PDB entry 5O61 | electron microscopy, 3.31 A resolution | chains A and Y of the 57 polymer chains in the assembly

# Chain A
Molecule: 23S rRNA
From: Mycobacterium smegmatis str. MC2 155
Sequence (3120 nucleotides; each row starts with the number of its first residue):
     1 UAAGUGUUUA AGGGCGCAUG GUGGAUGCCU UGGCACUGGG AGCCGAUGAA GGACGUAGGA
    61 GGCUGCGAUA AGCCUCGGGG AGCUGUCAAC CGAGCGUUGA UCCGAGGAUG UCCGAAUGGG
   121 GAAACCCGGC ACGAGUGAUG UCGUGUCACC AGGCGCUGAA UAUAUAGGCG UCUGGGGGGA
   181 ACGCGGGGAA GUGAAACAUC UCAGUACCCG UAGGAAGAGA AAACAAAAUG UGAUUCCGUG
   241 AGUAGUGGCG AGCGAAAGCG GAGGAUGGCU AAACCGUAUG CAUGUGAUAC CGGGUAGGGG
   301 UUGUGUGUGC GGGGUUGUGG GACCUAUCUU UCCGGCUCUA CCUGGCUGGA GGGCAGUGAG
   361 AAAAUGUUGU GGUUAGCGGA AAUGGCUUGG GAUGGCCUGC CGUAGACGGU GAGAGCCCGG
   421 UACGUGAAAA CCCGACGUCU GUCUUGAUGG UGUUCCCGAG UAGCAGCGGG CCCGUGGAAU
   481 CUGCUGUGAA UCUGCCGGGA CCACCCGGUA AGCCUGAAUA CUUCCCAGUG ACCGAUAGCG
   541 GAUUAGUACC GUGAGGGAAU GGUGAAAAGU ACCCCGGGAG GGGAGUGAAA GAGUACCUGA
   601 AACCGUGCGC UUACAAUCCG UCAGAGCCCU CGACGUGUCG UGGGGUGAUG GCGUGCCUUU
   661 UGAAGAAUGA GCCUGCGAGU CAGGGACAUG UCGCGAGGUU AACCCGGGUG GGGUAGCCGC
   721 AGCGAAAGCG AGUCUGAAUA GGGCGUAUCC ACACAAGAGU GUGUGGUGUA GUGGUGUGUU
   781 CUGGACCCGA AGCGGAGUGA UCUACCCAUG GCCAGGGUGA AGCGCGGGUA AGACCGCGUG
   841 GAGGCCCGAA CCCACUUAGG UUGAAGACUG AGGGGAUGAG CUGUGGGUAG GGGUGAAAGG
   901 CCAAUCAAAC UCCGUGAUAG CUGGUUCUCC CCGAAAUGCA UUUAGGUGCA GCGUCGCAUG
   961 UUUCUUGCCG GAGGUAGAGC UACUGGAUGG CCGAUGGGCC CCACAGGGUU ACUGACGUCA
  1021 GCCAAACUCC GAAUGCCGGU AAGUCCAAGA GUGCGGCAGU GAGACGGCGG GGGAUAAGCU
  1081 CCGUGCGUCG AGAGGGAAAC AGCCCAGAUC GCCGGCUAAG GCCCCUAAGC GUGUGCUAAG
  1141 UGGAAAAGGA UGUGCAGUCG CGAAGACAAC CAGGAGGUUG GCUUAGAAGC AGCCACCCUU
  1201 GAAAGAGUGC GUAAUAGCUC ACUGGUCAAG UGAUUGUGCG CCGAUAAUGU AGCGGGGCUC
  1261 AAGCACACCG CCGAAGCCGC GGCAGCCAAC GUGUUGGCUG GGUAGGGGAG CGUCCUGCAU
  1321 CCGGUGAAGC CGCCGAGUGA UCGAGUGGUG GAGGGUGUGG GAGUGAGAAU GCAGGCAUGA
  1381 GUAGCGAUUA GGCAAGUGAG AACCUUGCCC GCCGAAAGAC CAAGGGUUCC UGGGCCAGGC
  1441 CAGUCCGCCC AGGGUGAGUC GGGACCUAAG GCGAGGCCGA CAGGCGUAGU CGAUGGACAA
  1501 CGGGUUGAUA UUCCCGUACC CGUGUAUGUG CGUCCAUGAU GAAUCAGCGG UACUAACCAU
  1561 CCAAAACCAC CGUGACCGCA CCUUUCGGGG UGUGGCGUUG GUGGGGCUGC AUGGGACCUU
  1621 CGUUGGUAGU AGUCAAGCGA UGGGGUGACG CAGGAAGGUA GCCGUACCGG UCAGUGGUAA
  1681 UACCGGGGUA AGCCUGUAGG GAGUCAGAUA GGUAAAUCCG UCUGGCAUAU AUCCUGAGAG
  1741 GUGAUGCAUA GCCGAGUGAG GCGAAUUCGG UGAUCCUAUG CUGCCGAGAA AAGCCUCUAG
  1801 CGAGGACAUA CACGGCCCGU ACCCCAAACC AACACAGGUG GUCAGGUAGA GAAUACUAAG
  1861 GCGUACGAGU GAACUAUGGU UAAGGAACUC GGCAAAAUGC CCCCGUAACU UCGGGAGAAG
  1921 GGGGACCCAC AUGGCGUGUA AGCCUUUACG GCCCAAGCGU GAGUGGGUGG CACAAACCAG
  1981 UGAGAAGCGA CUGUUUACUA AAAACACAGG UCCGUGCGAA GUCGCAAGAC GAUGUAUACG
  2041 GACUGACGCC UGCCCGGUGC UGGAAGGUUA AGAGGACCCG UUAACUCCCU UUGGGGGUGA
  2101 AGCGGAGAAU UUAAGCCCCA GUAAACGGCG GUGGUAACUA UAACCAUCCU AAGGUAGCGA
  2161 AAUUCCUUGU CGGGUAAGUU CCGACCUGCA CGAAUGGCGU AACGACUUCU CAACUGUCUC
  2221 AACCAUAGAC UCGGCGAAAU UGCACUACGA GUAAAGAUGC UCGUUACGCG CGGCAGGACG
  2281 AAAAGACCCC GGGACCUUCA CUACAACUUG GUAUUGGUGC UCGAUACGGU UUGUGUAGGA
  2341 UAGGUGGGAG ACUGUGAAGC UCACACGCCA GUGUGGGUGG AGUCGUUGUU GAAAUACCAC
  2401 UCUGAUCGUA UUGGGCCUCU AACCUCGGAC CGUAUAUCCG GUUCAGGGAC AGUGCCUGGU
  2461 GGGUAGUUUA ACUGGGGCGG UUGCCUCCUA AAAUGUAACG GAGGCGCCCA AAGGUUCCCU
  2521 CAACCUGGAC GGCAAUCAGG UGUUGAGUGU AAGUGCACAA GGGAGCUUGA CUGCGAGACG
  2581 GACAUGUCGA GCAGGGACGA AAGUCGGGAC UAGUGAUCCG GCACCUCUGA GUGGAAGGGG
  2641 UGUCGCUCAA CGGAUAAAAG GUACCCCGGG GAUAACAGGC UGAUCUUCCC CAAGAGUCCA
  2701 UAUCGACGGG AUGGUUUGGC ACCUCGAUGU CGGCUCGUCG CAUCCUGGGG CUGGAGCAGG
  2761 UCCCAAGGGU UGGGCUGUUC GCCCAUUAAA GCGGCACGCG AGCUGGGUUU AGAACGUCGU
  2821 GAGACAGUUC GGUCUCUAUC CGCCGCGCGC GUCAGAAGCU UGAGGAAACC UGUCCCUAGU
  2881 ACGAGAGGAC CGGGACGGAC GAACCUCUGG UAUACCAGUU GUCCCACCAG GGGCACGGCU
  2941 GGAUAGCCAC GUUCGGACAG GAUAACCGCU GAAAGCAUCU AAGCGGGAAA CCUCUUCCAA
  3001 GACCAGGCUU CUCACCCUCU AGGAGGGAUA AGGCCCCCCG CAGACCACGG GAUUGAUAGA
  3061 CCAGACCUGG AAGCCUAGUA AUAGGUGCAG GGAACUGGCA CUAACCGGCC GAAAACUUAC
Not modelled in the structure: 1
Ion coordination: Mg2+ site 1: U7, A3024; Mg2+ site 2 near G13 (its only coordinating residue here); Mg2+ site 3: C28, G1354; Mg2+ site 4: C43, G214; Mg2+ site 5: G55, G65; Mg2+ site 6 near U69 (its only coordinating residue here); Mg2+ site 7 near U117 (its only coordinating residue here); Mg2+ site 8: G152, U171; Mg2+ site 9: A159, U163; Mg2+ site 10: G191, U2467; Mg2+ site 11: A196, C197; Mg2+ site 12 near G204 (its only coordinating residue here); 240 more Mg2+ sites not listed
Small-molecule neighbours: phenylalanine (PHE): A2286, C2287, U2809, U2810

# Chain Y
Molecule: LSU ribosomal protein L28P
From: Mycobacterium smegmatis str. MC2 155
UniProtKB: I7FJ52 (I7FJ52_MYCS2); residues 1-64 here = UniProt positions 1-64
Chain sequence (64 residues; each row starts with the number of its first residue):
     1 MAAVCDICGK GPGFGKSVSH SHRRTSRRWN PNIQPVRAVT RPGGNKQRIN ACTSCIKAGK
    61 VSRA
Not modelled in the structure: 1
Ion coordination: Zn2+: Cys-5, Cys-8, Cys-52, Cys-55

# How chain A and chain Y interact
Pairs across the interface (87; chain A residue first):
  A160(A) with Asn-45(Y), base contact
  U163(A) with Gly-43(Y), base contact
  A164(A) with Arg-41(Y), hydrogen bond to the sugar; Asn-45(Y), base contact
  U165(A) with Asn-45(Y), base contact
  G187(A) with Phe-14(Y), phosphate contact
  G188(A) with Ser-26(Y), hydrogen bond to the phosphate
  A189(A) with Lys-16(Y), salt bridge to the phosphate
  U199(A) with His-22(Y), sugar contact; Arg-23(Y), salt bridge to the phosphate
  C200(A) with Arg-24(Y), salt bridge to the phosphate
  G460(A) with Lys-57(Y), base contact
  C467(A) with Trp-29(Y), sugar contact
  G468(A) with Gly-15(Y), sugar contact; Lys-16(Y), hydrogen bond to the sugar; Val-18(Y), phosphate contact; Trp-29(Y), sugar contact
  G469(A) with Lys-16(Y), phosphate contact; Arg-24(Y), salt bridge to the phosphate
  G470(A) with Arg-24(Y), salt bridge to the phosphate
  U475(A) with His-22(Y), salt bridge to the phosphate
  G483(A) with Gly-13(Y), sugar contact; Trp-29(Y), base contact
  C484(A) with Lys-10(Y), phosphate contact; Gly-11(Y), sugar contact; Trp-29(Y), sugar contact; Asn-30(Y), sugar contact; Pro-31(Y), phosphate contact
  U485(A) with Lys-10(Y), salt bridge to the phosphate; Pro-31(Y), phosphate contact; Asn-32(Y), hydrogen bond to the phosphate
  G486(A) with Asn-32(Y), hydrogen bond to the phosphate; Thr-53(Y), phosphate contact
  U487(A) with Lys-57(Y), salt bridge to the phosphate
  G488(A) with Lys-57(Y), hydrogen bond to the base
  G1479(A) with Ala-2(Y), hydrogen bond to the phosphate
  A1480(A) with Ala-2(Y), hydrogen bond to the phosphate; Ala-3(Y), hydrogen bond to the phosphate; Val-4(Y), phosphate contact; Pro-12(Y), sugar contact; Phe-14(Y), base contact; Arg-28(Y), salt bridge to the phosphate
  U2302(A) with Ser-21(Y), hydrogen bond to the sugar; Arg-23(Y), sugar contact
  A2303(A) with Ser-19(Y), hydrogen bond to the phosphate; His-20(Y), phosphate contact; Ser-21(Y), hydrogen bond to the phosphate; Arg-23(Y), sugar contact; Thr-25(Y), sugar contact
  C2304(A) with Thr-25(Y), sugar contact
  A2313(A) with Asn-32(Y), hydrogen bond to the base; Thr-53(Y), sugar contact
  U2314(A) with Gln-34(Y), base contact; Thr-53(Y), sugar contact; Ile-56(Y), sugar contact; Arg-63(Y), phosphate contact
  U2315(A) with Arg-63(Y), salt bridge to the phosphate
  A2422(A) with Lys-46(Y), salt bridge to the phosphate; Arg-63(Y), hydrogen bond to the sugar
  C2423(A) with Pro-35(Y), sugar contact; Val-36(Y), phosphate contact; Arg-37(Y), hydrogen bond to the phosphate; Arg-63(Y), salt bridge to the phosphate
  C2424(A) with Pro-35(Y), phosphate contact; Arg-48(Y), salt bridge to the phosphate
  G2440(A) with Gln-47(Y), sugar contact
  G2441(A) with Arg-37(Y), salt bridge to the phosphate; Asn-45(Y), sugar contact; Lys-46(Y), sugar contact; Gln-47(Y), sugar contact; Arg-48(Y), phosphate contact
  U2442(A) with Arg-37(Y), salt bridge to the phosphate; Asn-45(Y), sugar contact; Lys-46(Y), hydrogen bond to the phosphate
  G2452(A) with Gln-34(Y), hydrogen bond to the base
  U2453(A) with Gln-34(Y), hydrogen bond to the base
  G2454(A) with Asn-30(Y), hydrogen bond to the sugar; Pro-31(Y), hydrogen bond to the sugar; Asn-32(Y), hydrogen bond to the sugar
  C2455(A) with Arg-27(Y), salt bridge to the phosphate; Arg-28(Y), phosphate contact; Trp-29(Y), hydrogen bond to the phosphate; Asn-30(Y), hydrogen bond to the phosphate
  C2456(A) with Arg-27(Y), salt bridge to the phosphate; Trp-29(Y), hydrogen bond to the phosphate
  A2656(A) with Ser-21(Y), base contact
  A2657(A) with Ser-21(Y), base contact
Interface residues without a listed pair, chain A (48 interface residues in all): U161, A198, G204, U461, G474, U2425
Interface residues without a listed pair, chain Y (43 interface residues in all): Ser-17, Gly-44, Ser-54, Ala-58

# Overview
48 residues of chain A face 43 of chain Y across their interface; the contacts include 24 hydrogen bonds and
17 salt bridges. Among the polar pairs are G488(A)/Lys-57(Y), A2313(A)/Asn-32(Y) and G2452(A)/Gln-34(Y).
Ligands of chain A: phenylalanine. U7(A) and A3024(A) form the Mg2+ site 1.
Here chain A is 23S rRNA and chain Y is LSU ribosomal protein L28P, both from Mycobacterium smegmatis str. MC2
155. Entry 5O61 (The complete structure of the Mycobacterium smegmatis 70S ribosome) was determined by
electron microscopy (same publication as 5O5J and 5O60).
